PDB entry 1RXY | X-ray diffraction, 1.70 A resolution | chains A and B

Chain A (and B):
Molecule: Uridine phosphorylase
Organism: Escherichia coli
Notes: EC 2.4.2.3; chain B of this document is another copy of the same molecule, construct and numbering; everything in this record applies to it too
Reference sequence: P12758 (UDP_ECOLI); residues 1-253 here correspond to UniProt positions 0-252 (UniProt number = residue number - 1)
Chain sequence (253 residues; each row starts with the number of its first residue):
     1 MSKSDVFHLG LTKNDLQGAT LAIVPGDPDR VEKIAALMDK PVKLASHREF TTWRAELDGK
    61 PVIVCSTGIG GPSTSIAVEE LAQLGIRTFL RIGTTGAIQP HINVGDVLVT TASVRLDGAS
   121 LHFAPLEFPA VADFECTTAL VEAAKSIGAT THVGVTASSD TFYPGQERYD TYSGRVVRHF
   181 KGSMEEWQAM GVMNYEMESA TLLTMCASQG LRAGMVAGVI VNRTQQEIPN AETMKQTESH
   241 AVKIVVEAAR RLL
Not modelled in the structure: 1-3
Metal / ion sites: K+: E49, I69, S73 (shared with E49(B), I69(B), S73(B) of chain B)

Interface between chain A and chain B:
Residue-residue contacts (80):
  F7(A) - F162(B)  hydrophobic
  F7(A) - Y163(B)
  H8(A) - F162(B)
  D27(A) - R48(B)
  R48(A) - D27(B)
  R48(A) - I69(B)
  E49(A) - E49(B)
  E49(A) - G68(B)
  E49(A) - I69(B)  hydrogen bond (side chain-backbone)
  G68(A) - E49(B)
  I69(A) - R48(B)
  I69(A) - E49(B)  hydrogen bond (backbone-side chain)
  I69(A) - S73(B)
  G70(A) - P72(B)
  P72(A) - G70(B)
  P72(A) - P72(B)
  P72(A) - D160(B)
  P72(A) - M197(B)  hydrophobic
  S73(A) - I69(B)
  S75(A) - T161(B)
  I76(A) - F162(B)  hydrophobic
  E79(A) - Y163(B)
  E79(A) - T171(B)
  E79(A) - Y172(B)  hydrogen bond (side chain-backbone)
  E80(A) - Y163(B)  hydrogen bond
  A82(A) - Y172(B)
  Q83(A) - D170(B)
  R87(A) - Y172(B)  hydrogen bond
  L116(A) - H122(B)  hydrogen bond (backbone-side chain)
  G118(A) - G118(B)
  G118(A) - D160(B)
  A119(A) - D160(B)  hydrogen bond (backbone-side chain)
  L121(A) - V177(B)
  H122(A) - L116(B)  hydrogen bond (side chain-backbone)
  H122(A) - S159(B)
  H122(A) - D160(B)
  H122(A) - T161(B)  hydrogen bond
  H122(A) - P164(B)
  H122(A) - G165(B)
  H122(A) - V177(B)
  H122(A) - F180(B)
  F123(A) - T161(B)
  F123(A) - P164(B)  hydrophobic
  F123(A) - R175(B)  hydrogen bond (backbone-side chain)
  F123(A) - V177(B)
  S159(A) - H122(B)  hydrogen bond
  D160(A) - P72(B)
  D160(A) - G118(B)
  D160(A) - A119(B)  hydrogen bond (side chain-backbone)
  D160(A) - H122(B)
  D160(A) - D160(B)
  T161(A) - S75(B)
  T161(A) - H122(B)
  F162(A) - F7(B)  hydrophobic
  F162(A) - H8(B)
  F162(A) - I76(B)  hydrophobic
  Y163(A) - E79(B)
  Y163(A) - E80(B)  hydrogen bond
  P164(A) - H122(B)
  P164(A) - F123(B)  hydrophobic
  G165(A) - H122(B)
  D170(A) - Q83(B)
  T171(A) - E79(B)
  Y172(A) - E79(B)  hydrogen bond (backbone-side chain)
  Y172(A) - A82(B)
  Y172(A) - R87(B)  hydrogen bond
  Y172(A) - Q209(B)
  Y172(A) - L211(B)  hydrophobic
  S173(A) - Q209(B)  hydrogen bond
  R175(A) - S208(B)  hydrogen bond (side chain-backbone)
  V177(A) - L121(B)
  V177(A) - H122(B)
  V177(A) - F123(B)
  H179(A) - L121(B)
  F180(A) - H122(B)
  S208(A) - R175(B)  hydrogen bond
  Q209(A) - Y172(B)
  Q209(A) - S173(B)  hydrogen bond
  Q209(A) - R175(B)
  L211(A) - Y172(B)  hydrophobic
Also at the interface, not in a pair above, chain A (49 interface residues in all): G26, P28, F50, G71, D117, A124, P125, M197
Also at the interface, not in a pair above, chain B (48 interface residues in all): G26, P28, F50, G71, D117, A124, P125

Overview:
49 residues of chain A face 48 of chain B across their interface; the contacts include 19 hydrogen bonds.
Polar contacts include E49(A)-I69(B), E79(A)-Y172(B) and E80(A)-Y163(B). E49(A), I69(A) and S73(A) form the K+
site.
Chain A and chain B are both Uridine phosphorylase (Escherichia coli); the structure, E. coli uridine
phosphorylase: type-B native, was determined by X-ray diffraction together with 1T0U, 1RXC, 1RXS and 1RXU from
the same study.
